PDB entry 6ABH | X-ray diffraction, 3.05 A resolution | chains A and G of the 4 polymer chains in the assembly

Chain A (and G):
Molecule: Red-bioluminescence eliciting luciferase
Organism: Phrixothrix hirtus
Notes: chain G of this document is another copy of the same molecule, construct and numbering; everything in this record applies to it too
UniProtKB: Q9U4U7 (Q9U4U7_9COLE); residue numbers follow UniProt; this construct covers 1-546
Amino-acid sequence (546 residues; row label = number of the first residue in the row):
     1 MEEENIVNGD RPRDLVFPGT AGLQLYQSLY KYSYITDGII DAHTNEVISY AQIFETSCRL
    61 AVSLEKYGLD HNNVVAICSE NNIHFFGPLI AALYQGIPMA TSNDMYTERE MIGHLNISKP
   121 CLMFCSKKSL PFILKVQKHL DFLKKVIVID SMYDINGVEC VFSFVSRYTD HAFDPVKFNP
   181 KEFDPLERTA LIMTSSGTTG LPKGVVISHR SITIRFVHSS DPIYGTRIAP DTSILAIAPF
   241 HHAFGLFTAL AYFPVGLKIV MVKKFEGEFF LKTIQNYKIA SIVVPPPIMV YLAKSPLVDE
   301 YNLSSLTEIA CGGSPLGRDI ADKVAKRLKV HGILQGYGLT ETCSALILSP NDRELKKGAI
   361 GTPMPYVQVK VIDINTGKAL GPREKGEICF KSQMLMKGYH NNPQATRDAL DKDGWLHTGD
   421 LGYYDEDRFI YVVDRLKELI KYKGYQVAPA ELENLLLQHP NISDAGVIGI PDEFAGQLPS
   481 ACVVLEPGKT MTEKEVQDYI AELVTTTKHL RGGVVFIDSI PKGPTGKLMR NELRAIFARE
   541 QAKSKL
Not modelled in the structure: 1-6, 350-362, 371-390, 417-546 (chain G: 1-6, 354-362, 383-389, 424-546)
From the paper describing this entry:
  - mutagenesis - K527A: abolished catalytic activity
  - mutagenesis - T525A: decreased catalytic activity
  - mutagenesis - K522A: decreased stability

Chain A / chain G interface:
Contacting residue pairs (35; chain A residue first):
  Arg-11(A) / Tyr-26(G)  hydrogen bond
  Arg-11(A) / Tyr-30(G)  hydrogen bond (backbone-side chain)
  Arg-11(A) / Val-176(G)  hydrogen bond (side chain-backbone)
  Arg-11(A) / Lys-177(G)
  Arg-11(A) / Phe-178(G)  hydrogen bond (side chain-backbone)
  Arg-11(A) / Asn-179(G)  hydrogen bond
  Arg-13(A) / Gln-27(G)  hydrogen bond (backbone-side chain)
  Arg-13(A) / Tyr-30(G)
  Asp-14(A) / Gln-27(G)
  Asp-14(A) / Lys-31(G)  salt bridge
  Leu-15(A) / Gln-27(G)
  Phe-17(A) / Leu-15(G)  hydrophobic
  Leu-23(A) / Leu-15(G)  hydrophobic
  Tyr-26(A) / Arg-11(G)  hydrogen bond
  Gln-27(A) / Pro-12(G)
  Gln-27(A) / Arg-13(G)
  Gln-27(A) / Asp-14(G)
  Gln-27(A) / Leu-15(G)
  Tyr-30(A) / Arg-11(G)  hydrogen bond (side chain-backbone)
  Tyr-30(A) / Pro-12(G)
  Tyr-30(A) / Arg-13(G)
  Lys-31(A) / Arg-13(G)
  Lys-31(A) / Asp-14(G)  salt bridge
  Lys-31(A) / Ser-220(G)
  Lys-31(A) / Pro-222(G)
  Tyr-34(A) / Pro-222(G)  hydrophobic
  Tyr-34(A) / Arg-227(G)
  Val-176(A) / Arg-11(G)  hydrogen bond (backbone-side chain)
  Phe-178(A) / Arg-11(G)  hydrogen bond (backbone-side chain)
  Asn-179(A) / Arg-11(G)  hydrogen bond
  Ser-220(A) / Lys-31(G)
  Pro-222(A) / Lys-31(G)
  Pro-222(A) / Tyr-34(G)  hydrophobic
  Arg-227(A) / Tyr-34(G)
  Ala-229(A) / Ala-229(G)  hydrophobic
Also at the interface, not in a pair above, chain A (22 interface residues in all): Asp-10, Pro-12, Lys-177, Pro-180
Also at the interface, not in a pair above, chain G (20 interface residues in all): Asp-10, Phe-17

Overview:
22 residues of chain A face 20 of chain G across their interface, with 11 hydrogen bonds and 2 salt bridges.
Polar pairs include Asp-14(A)/Lys-31(G), Arg-11(A)/Tyr-26(G) and Arg-11(A)/Tyr-30(G). From the paper: K527A of
chain A abolishes catalytic activity; T525A of chain A reduces catalytic activity.
Chain A and chain G are both Red-bioluminescence eliciting luciferase (Phrixothrix hirtus); the structure,
Structure of a natural red emitting luciferase from Phrixothrix hirtus (P1 crystal form), was determined by
X-ray diffraction (same publication as 6AAA and 6AC3).
